7SCC - chains AI and AQ of the 36 polymer chains in the assembly; structure by electron microscopy, 2.60 A resolution.

Chain AI:
Protein: Allophycocyanin beta chain
Organism: Synechocystis sp. PCC 6803 substr. Kazusa
UniProtKB: Q01952 (APCB_SYNY3); residue numbers follow UniProt; this construct covers 1-161
Sequence (161 residues; numbered 1 to 161; the number before each row is that of its first residue):
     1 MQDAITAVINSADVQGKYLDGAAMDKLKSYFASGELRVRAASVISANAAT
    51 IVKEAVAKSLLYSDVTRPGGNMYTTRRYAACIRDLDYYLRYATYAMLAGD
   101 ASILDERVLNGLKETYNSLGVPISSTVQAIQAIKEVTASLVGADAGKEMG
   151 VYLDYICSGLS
Covalently attached groups: phycocyanobilin (CYC) linked to Cys81
Small-molecule neighbours:
  - phycocyanobilin (CYC), molecule 1: Leu60, Val65, Asn71, Met72, Arg76, Arg77, Ala80, Arg83, Asp84, Leu85, Tyr87, Tyr88, Tyr91, Arg107, Val108, Leu112, Tyr116, Leu119, Val121, Pro122, Ser125, Thr126, Ala129
  - phycocyanobilin (CYC), molecule 2: Leu61, Tyr62, Ser63, Thr66, Tyr73, Thr74, Thr75
Swiss-Prot annotation at these positions:
  - binding site ((2R,3E)-phycocyanobilin): Cys81
  - modified residue: Asn71 (N4-methylasparagine)

Chain AQ:
Protein: Phycobiliprotein ApcE
Organism: Synechocystis sp. PCC 6803 substr. Kazusa
Notes: EC 4.-.-.-
UniProtKB: Q55544 (APCE_SYNY3); residue numbers follow UniProt; this construct covers 1-896
Sequence (896 residues; row label = number of the first residue in the row):
     1 MSVKASGGSSLARPQLYQTVPVSAISQAEQQDRFLEGSELNELTAYFQSG
    51 ALRLEIAETLTQNADLIVSRAANRIFTGGSPLSYLEKPVERQPALVGASS
   101 DSRNGSVTYAESNGSGGLFGGLRSVFSSTGPIPPGFRPINIARYGPSNMQ
   151 KSLRDMSWFLRYTTYAIVAGDPNIIVVNTRGLKEVIENACSIDATIVAIQ
   201 EMRAASADYFRNNAQAKEIVLQYFDILLSEFKAPTPANKVRQGPSNDIQG
   251 LELPQSYFNAAAKRQKYAMKPGLSALEKNAVIKAAYRQIFERDITKAYSQ
   301 SISYLESQVRNGDISMKEFVRRLAKSPLYRKQFFEPFINSRALELAFRHI
   351 LGRGPSSREEVQKYFSIVSSGGLPALVDALVDSQEYADYFGEETVPYLRG
   401 LGVEAQECRNWGMQQDLFSYSAPFRKVPQFITTFAQYDRPLPDQHVYGSG
   451 NDPLEIQFGAIFPKETRNPSKRPAPFNKDTKRILIHRGPAVNNQVGNPSA
   501 VGEFPGSLGAKVFRLNGGLPGAKVGKNTGTSVKFGESSTQALIRAAYRQV
   551 FGRDLYEGQRLSVAEIQLENGDISVREFIKRLAKSELFLKLYWAPHYVCK
   601 AIEYMHRRLLGRPTYGRQEMNQYFDIASKQGFYAVVEAMIDSKEYSDAFG
   651 EDTVPYERYLTPGGLQMRSARVGSLREDIGQRVDKEVTPRFVELGQVSAI
   701 RTEPEIAYRSNQGVTRQRQQTKVFKLVSTYDKVAVKNAIRAAYRQVFERD
   751 LEPYIINSEFTALESKLSNNEINVKEFIEGLGTSELYMKEFYAPYPNTKV
   801 IEMGTKHFLGRAPLNQKEIQQYNQILASQGLKAFIGAMVNGMEYLQTFGE
   851 DTVPYRRFPTLPAANFPNTERLYNKLTKQDKELVVPSFTPVVKVGG
Disordered / not traced: 1-686, 896
Small-molecule neighbours:
  - phycocyanobilin (CYC), molecule 1: Gly713, Val714, Arg718, Pro859, Thr860, Leu861, Pro862, Ala863, Phe866
  - phycocyanobilin (CYC), molecule 2: Arg749, Tyr754, Leu876, Thr877, Lys878
  - phycocyanobilin (CYC), molecule 3: Ala762, Ser765, Lys766, Ser768, Asn769
  - phycocyanobilin (CYC), molecule 4: Pro796, Asn797, Thr798, Gln816, Ile819, Gln820, Asn823
Swiss-Prot annotation at these positions:
  - binding site ((2R,3E)-phycocyanobilin): Cys190

Interface between chain AI and chain AQ:
Contacting residue pairs (31; chain AI residue first):
  Tyr73(AI) - Gly895(AQ)
  Arg76(AI) - Gln820(AQ)
  Arg77(AI) - Val894(AQ)  hydrogen bond (side chain-backbone)
  Arg77(AI) - Gly895(AQ)
  Arg83(AI) - Asn823(AQ)
  Arg83(AI) - Gln824(AQ)
  Arg83(AI) - Ala827(AQ)
  Tyr87(AI) - Asn797(AQ)
  Tyr87(AI) - Asn823(AQ)  hydrogen bond
  Tyr87(AI) - Ala827(AQ)
  Glu106(AI) - Pro794(AQ)
  Glu106(AI) - Tyr795(AQ)
  Glu106(AI) - Pro796(AQ)
  Arg107(AI) - Tyr792(AQ)  hydrogen bond (side chain-backbone)
  Arg107(AI) - Ala793(AQ)  hydrogen bond (side chain-backbone)
  Arg107(AI) - Tyr795(AQ)  hydrogen bond (side chain-backbone)
  Arg107(AI) - Pro796(AQ)
  Asn110(AI) - Pro796(AQ)
  Asn110(AI) - Lys881(AQ)  hydrogen bond (side chain-backbone)
  Glu114(AI) - Leu883(AQ)
  Glu114(AI) - Pro886(AQ)
  Thr115(AI) - Pro886(AQ)
  Thr115(AI) - Ser887(AQ)  hydrogen bond
  Ser118(AI) - Ser887(AQ)
  Ser118(AI) - Thr889(AQ)
  Ser118(AI) - Pro890(AQ)
  Leu119(AI) - Gln816(AQ)
  Leu119(AI) - Ser887(AQ)
  Leu119(AI) - Phe888(AQ)
  Leu119(AI) - Lys893(AQ)
  Gly120(AI) - Lys893(AQ)
Interface residues without a listed pair, chain AI (17 interface residues in all): Gly69, Thr74, Tyr91, Val108
Interface residues without a listed pair, chain AQ (23 interface residues in all): Leu826, Glu882

Summary:
Chain AI and chain AQ form an interface of 17 and 23 residues respectively; the contacts include 7 hydrogen
bonds. Polar contacts include Arg77(AI)-Val894(AQ), Tyr87(AI)-Asn823(AQ) and Arg107(AI)-Tyr792(AQ). Bound to
chain AI: phycocyanobilin. Bound to chain AQ: 4 copies of phycocyanobilin.
Here chain AI is Allophycocyanin beta chain and chain AQ is Phycobiliprotein ApcE, both from Synechocystis sp.
PCC 6803 substr. Kazusa. Entry 7SCC (T-cylinder of Synechocystis PCC 6803 Phycobilisome, complex with OCP -
local refinement) was determined by electron microscopy, deposited together with 7SC7, 7SC9 and 7SCB.
